PDB entry 9BXA | electron microscopy, 3.37 A resolution | chains C and F of the 7 polymer chains in the assembly

Chain C:
Molecule: MnxE
Organism: Bacillus sp. (in: firmicutes)
UniProt: A7KBU5 (A7KBU5_9BACI); residues 1-110 here = UniProt positions 1-110
Amino-acid sequence (110 residues; row label = number of the first residue in the row):
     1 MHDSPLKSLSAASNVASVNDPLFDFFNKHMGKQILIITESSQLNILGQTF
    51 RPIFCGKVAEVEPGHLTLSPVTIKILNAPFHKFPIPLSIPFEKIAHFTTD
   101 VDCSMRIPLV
Disordered / not traced: 1-18
Disulfide bonds: C55-C103

Chain F:
Molecule: MnxF
Organism: Bacillus sp. (in: firmicutes)
UniProt: A7KBU6 (A7KBU6_9BACI); numbering as in UniProt (aligned over 1-103)
Amino-acid sequence (103 residues; numbered 1 to 103; the number before each row is that of its first residue):
     1 MEALFPMSTDYSKMTDVNEIHDSAILEHFRNGIGHKTLVISPSYPYMFVG
    51 IIKELIGDTVMIDVETTHFAQLENREWYIHIHNIEVFYIERPGAPKIPKL
   101 EDY
Disordered / not traced: 1-16

Interface between chain C and chain F:
Contacting residue pairs - 19 pairs, chain C then chain F:
  D20(C) - H21(F)  salt bridge
  T38(C) - E85(F)
  E39(C) - E85(F)
  S40(C) - P42(F)
  S40(C) - E85(F)  hydrogen bond
  N44(C) - Y46(F)
  I45(C) - I40(F)  hydrophobic
  L46(C) - H68(F)
  G47(C) - H68(F)
  P63(C) - H21(F)
  H65(C) - H28(F)
  P86(C) - Y88(F)
  S88(C) - V86(F)
  S88(C) - F87(F)  hydrogen bond (backbone-backbone)
  I89(C) - V86(F)  hydrophobic
  P90(C) - E85(F)
  E92(C) - H21(F)  salt bridge
  K93(C) - H82(F)  hydrogen bond (side chain-backbone)
  K93(C) - I84(F)
Interface residues without a listed pair, chain C (22 interface residues in all): Q42, L43, G64, I85, L87, F91
Interface residues without a listed pair, chain F (16 interface residues in all): V17, I25, M47, K96

Summary:
22 residues of chain C and 16 residues of chain F are in contact; the contacts include 3 hydrogen bonds and 2
salt bridges. Polar pairs include D20(C)-H21(F), E92(C)-H21(F) and S40(C)-E85(F).
Here chain C is MnxE and chain F is MnxF, both from Bacillus sp. (in: firmicutes). Entry 9BXA (Structure of
Mnx H340A complex from Bacillus sp. PL-12) was determined by electron microscopy.
